Entry 6AHU (electron microscopy, 3.66 A resolution); this record covers chains D and T of the 13 polymer chains in the assembly.

== Chain D ==
Name: Ribonuclease P protein subunit p29
Organism: Homo sapiens
Notes: EC 3.1.26.5
UniProt: O95707 (RPP29_HUMAN); numbering as in UniProt (aligned over 1-220)
Sequence (220 residues; each row starts with the number of its first residue):
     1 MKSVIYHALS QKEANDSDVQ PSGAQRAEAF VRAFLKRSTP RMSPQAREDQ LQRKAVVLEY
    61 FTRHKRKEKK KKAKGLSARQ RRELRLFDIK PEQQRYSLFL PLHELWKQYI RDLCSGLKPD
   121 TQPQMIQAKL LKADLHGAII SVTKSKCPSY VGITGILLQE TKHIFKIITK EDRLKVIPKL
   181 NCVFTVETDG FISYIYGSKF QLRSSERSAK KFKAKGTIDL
Not modelled in the structure: 1-75
Swiss-Prot annotation at these positions:
  - modified residue: Ser10 (Phosphoserine)

== Chain T ==
Molecule: tRNA
Organism: Homo sapiens
Sequence (72 nucleotides; each row starts with the number of its first residue):
     1 GUUUCCGUAG UGUAGUGGUU AUCACGUUCG CCUAACACGC GAAAGGUCCC CGGUUCGAAA
    61 CCGGGCGGAA AC

== Chain D / chain T interface ==
Contacting residue pairs (11):
  Leu202(D) - G52(T)  phosphate contact
  Arg203(D) - G53(T)  salt bridge to the phosphate
  Lys210(D) - A58(T)  sugar contact
  Lys210(D) - A59(T)  salt bridge to the phosphate
  Lys211(D) - G52(T)  salt bridge to the phosphate
  Lys213(D) - U47(T)  base contact
  Lys213(D) - C48(T)  phosphate contact
  Lys213(D) - C50(T)  salt bridge to the phosphate
  Lys213(D) - C51(T)  salt bridge to the phosphate
  Lys215(D) - C50(T)  hydrogen bond to the sugar
  Lys215(D) - C51(T)  sugar contact
Interface residues without a listed pair, chain D (7 interface residues in all): Ala214

== Overview ==
7 residues of chain D face 8 of chain T across their interface; the contacts include 1 hydrogen bond and 5
salt bridges. Among the polar pairs are Lys215(D)-C50(T), Arg203(D)-G53(T) and Lys210(D)-A59(T).
Here chain D is Ribonuclease P protein subunit p29 and chain T is tRNA, both from Homo sapiens. Entry 6AHU
(Cryo-EM structure of human Ribonuclease P with mature tRNA) was determined by electron microscopy (same
publication as 6AHR and 6AHV).
